Entry 7SR2 (X-ray diffraction, 2.42 A resolution); this record covers chain A.

# Chain A
Protein: Sorting nexin-25
Source organism: Homo sapiens
UniProt: A0A494C0S0 (A0A494C0S0_HUMAN); residue numbers follow UniProt; this construct covers 446-569
Amino-acid sequence (124 residues; numbered 446 to 569; the number before each row is that of its first residue):
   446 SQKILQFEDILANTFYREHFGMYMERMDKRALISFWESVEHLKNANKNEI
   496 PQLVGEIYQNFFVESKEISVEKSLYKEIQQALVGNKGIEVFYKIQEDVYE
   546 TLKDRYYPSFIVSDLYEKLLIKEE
Disordered / not traced: 446-448, 565-569
Construct notes: engineered mutation A526 (Cys in A0A494C0S0)
Bound ions: Zn2+: H486, E494 (shared with 2 residues of chain B)

# Overview
The Zn2+ site is built by H486 and E494.
Chain A is Sorting nexin-25 (Homo sapiens); the structure, Crystal structure of the human SNX25 regulator of
G-protein signalling (RGS) domain, was determined by X-ray diffraction, deposited together with 7SR1.
